PDB entry 5TWC | X-ray diffraction, 2.31 A resolution | chain A

[Chain A]
Name: Ferredoxin--NADP reductase
From: Staphylococcus aureus (strain USA300)
Notes: EC 1.18.1.2
Reference sequence: Q2FEC4 (FENR_STAA3); residue numbers follow UniProt; this construct covers 1-344
Sequence (344 residues; numbered 1 to 344; the number before each row is that of its first residue):
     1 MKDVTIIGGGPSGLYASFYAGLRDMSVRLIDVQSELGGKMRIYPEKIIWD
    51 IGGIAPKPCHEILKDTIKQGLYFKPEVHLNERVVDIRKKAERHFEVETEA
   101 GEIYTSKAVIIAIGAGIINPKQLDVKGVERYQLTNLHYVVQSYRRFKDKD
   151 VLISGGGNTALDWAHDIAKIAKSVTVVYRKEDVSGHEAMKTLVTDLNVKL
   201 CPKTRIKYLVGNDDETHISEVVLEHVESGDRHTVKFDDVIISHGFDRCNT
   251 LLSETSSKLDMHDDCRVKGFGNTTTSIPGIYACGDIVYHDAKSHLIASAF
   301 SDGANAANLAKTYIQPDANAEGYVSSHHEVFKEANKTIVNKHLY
Cystine bridges: C248-C265
Small-molecule neighbours: FAD (flavin-adenine dinucleotide): I7, G8, G9, G10, P11, S12, G13, I30, D31, V32, Q33, G37, G38, K39, M40, I42, Y43, I48, D50, E81, R82, V83, A112, I113, G114, A115, G116, I117, I118, Y138, V139, F245, L251, C283, G284, D285, H294, L295, I296, A297, A299, V324, S325, S326, H327

[In short]
Ligands of chain A: flavin-adenine dinucleotide.
Chain A is Ferredoxin--NADP reductase (Staphylococcus aureus (strain USA300)); the structure, Oxidoreductase
IruO in the oxidized form, was determined by X-ray diffraction (same publication as 5TWB).
